PDB entry 9LNL | X-ray diffraction, 2.85 A resolution | chains A and E of the 6 polymer chains in the assembly

[Chain A]
Molecule: Detyrosinated tubulin alpha-1B chain
Organism: Sus scrofa
UniProt: Q2XVP4 (TBA1B_PIG); residues 1-450 here = UniProt positions 1-450
Amino-acid sequence (450 residues; each row starts with the number of its first residue):
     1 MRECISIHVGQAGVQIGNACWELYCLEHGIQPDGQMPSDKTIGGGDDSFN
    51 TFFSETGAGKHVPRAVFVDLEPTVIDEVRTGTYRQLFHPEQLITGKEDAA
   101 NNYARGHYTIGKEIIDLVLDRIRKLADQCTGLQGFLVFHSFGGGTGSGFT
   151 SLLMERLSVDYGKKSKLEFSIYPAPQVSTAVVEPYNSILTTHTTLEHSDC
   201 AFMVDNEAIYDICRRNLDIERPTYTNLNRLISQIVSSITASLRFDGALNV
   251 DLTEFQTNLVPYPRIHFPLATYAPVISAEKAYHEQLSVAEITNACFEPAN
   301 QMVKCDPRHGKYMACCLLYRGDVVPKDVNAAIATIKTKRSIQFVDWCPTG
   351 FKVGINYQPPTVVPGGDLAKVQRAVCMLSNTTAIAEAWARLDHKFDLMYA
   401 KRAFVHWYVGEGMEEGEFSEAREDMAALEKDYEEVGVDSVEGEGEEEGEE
Not modelled in the structure: 440-450
Swiss-Prot annotation at these positions:
  - motif: Met1 to Cys4 (MREC motif)
  - active site: Glu254
  - binding site (GTP): Gly10, Gln11, Ala12, Gln15, Glu71, Ala99, Ser140, Gly143, Gly144, Thr145, Gly146, Thr179, Glu183, Asn206, Tyr224, Asn228, Leu252
  - binding site (Mg(2+)): Glu71
  - modified residue: Lys40 (N6,N6,N6-trimethyllysine), Ser48 (Phosphoserine), Ser232 (Phosphoserine), Tyr282 (3'-nitrotyrosine), Arg339 (Omega-N-methylarginine), Ser439 (Phosphoserine), Glu443 (5-glutamyl polyglutamate), Glu445 (5-glutamyl polyglutamate)
  - cross-link (Glycyl lysine isopeptide (Lys-Gly)): Lys326 (interchain with G-Cter in ubiquitin), Lys370 (interchain with G-Cter in ubiquitin)
Small-molecule neighbours: GTP (guanosine-5'-triphosphate): Val9, Gly10, Gln11, Ala12, Gln15, Ile16, Asp69, Leu70, Asp98, Ala99, Asn101, Ser140, Gly142, Gly143, Gly144, Thr145, Gly146, Ser147, Ile171, Val177, Ser178, Thr179, Glu183, Asn206, Tyr224, Leu227, Asn228, Ile231

[Chain E]
Molecule: Stathmin-4
Organism: Rattus norvegicus
UniProt: P63043 (STMN4_RAT); residues 5-145 here correspond to UniProt positions 49-189 (UniProt number = residue number + 44)
Amino-acid sequence (143 residues; row label = number of the first residue in the row):
     3 MADMEVIELNKCTSGQSFEVILKPPSFDGVPEFNASLPRRRDPSLEEIQK
    53 KLEAAEERRKYQEAELLKHLAEKREHEREVIQKAIEENNNFIKMAKEKLA
   103 QKMESNKENREAHLAAMLERLQEKDKHAEEVRKNKELKEEASR
Not modelled in the structure: 3-5, 29-43, 141-145
Construct notes: initiating methionine (3); expression tag (4)
Swiss-Prot annotation at these positions:
  - modified residue: Ser46 (Phosphoserine)

[Chain A / chain E interface]
Residue-residue contacts (64; chain A residue first):
  His107(A) - Lys53(E)  hydrogen bond
  Tyr108(A) - Lys53(E)
  Tyr108(A) - Ala57(E)  hydrophobic
  Tyr108(A) - Arg61(E)
  Thr109(A) - Arg61(E)  hydrogen bond
  Lys112(A) - Leu54(E)
  Glu155(A) - Pro45(E)
  Glu155(A) - Ile50(E)
  Glu155(A) - Lys53(E)  salt bridge
  Arg156(A) - Leu47(E)
  Arg156(A) - Ile50(E)
  Ser158(A) - Asp44(E)
  Val159(A) - Pro45(E)
  Val159(A) - Ser46(E)
  Val159(A) - Leu47(E)
  Glu196(A) - Asp44(E)
  His197(A) - Pro45(E)
  Asp245(A) - Cys14(E)  hydrogen bond
  Asp245(A) - Ser16(E)
  Ala247(A) - Asn12(E)
  Ala247(A) - Ser19(E)
  Leu248(A) - Ser19(E)
  Pro325(A) - Gln18(E)
  Pro325(A) - Phe20(E)  hydrophobic
  Asn329(A) - Val8(E)
  Asn329(A) - Phe20(E)
  Asn329(A) - Val22(E)
  Ile332(A) - Val22(E)  hydrophobic
  Ile332(A) - Leu24(E)  hydrophobic
  Lys336(A) - Leu24(E)
  Asp345(A) - Pro27(E)
  Asp345(A) - Ser28(E)  hydrogen bond (backbone-backbone)
  Trp346(A) - Pro27(E)
  Cys347(A) - Pro27(E)
  Pro348(A) - Ile23(E)  hydrophobic
  Pro348(A) - Lys25(E)
  Pro348(A) - Pro27(E)
  Thr349(A) - Ile23(E)
  Thr349(A) - Leu24(E)  hydrogen bond (backbone-backbone)
  Thr349(A) - Lys25(E)  hydrogen bond (backbone-backbone)
  Gly350(A) - Val22(E)
  Gly350(A) - Ile23(E)
  Phe351(A) - Glu21(E)
  Phe351(A) - Val22(E)  hydrogen bond (backbone-backbone)
  Lys352(A) - Phe20(E)
  Lys352(A) - Glu21(E)  salt bridge
  Val353(A) - Ser19(E)
  Val353(A) - Phe20(E)  hydrogen bond (backbone-backbone)
  Gly354(A) - Gln18(E)
  Ile355(A) - Ser16(E)
  Ile355(A) - Gly17(E)
  Ile355(A) - Gln18(E)  hydrogen bond (backbone-backbone)
  Asn356(A) - Ser16(E)
  Tyr357(A) - Thr15(E)
  Tyr357(A) - Ser16(E)  hydrogen bond (backbone-backbone)
  Tyr357(A) - Gly17(E)
  Tyr357(A) - Gln18(E)  hydrogen bond
  Val409(A) - Gln64(E)
  Gly410(A) - Gln64(E)
  Glu411(A) - Ala57(E)
  Glu411(A) - Arg61(E)  salt bridge
  Gly412(A) - Ala57(E)
  Gly412(A) - Arg60(E)  hydrogen bond (backbone-side chain)
  Glu414(A) - Arg60(E)  salt bridge
Also at the interface, not in a pair above, chain A (39 interface residues in all): Leu152, Thr193, Val324, Val328
Also at the interface, not in a pair above, chain E (30 interface residues in all): Pro26, Gln51, Glu58

[In short]
Chain A and chain E form an interface of 39 and 30 residues respectively, with 12 hydrogen bonds and 4 salt
bridges. Among the polar pairs are Glu155(A)-Lys53(E), Lys352(A)-Glu21(E) and Glu411(A)-Arg61(E). Ligands of
chain A: GTP.
Here chain A is Detyrosinated tubulin alpha-1B chain (Sus scrofa) and chain E is Stathmin-4 (Rattus
norvegicus). Entry 9LNL (Crystal structure of T2R-TTL-YQVB15 complex) was determined by X-ray diffraction.
